5MPF - chains A and B of the 4 polymer chains in the assembly; structure by X-ray diffraction, 2.92 A resolution.

[Chain A (and B)]
Protein: Grainyhead-like protein 1 homolog
Organism: Homo sapiens
Notes: chain B of this document is another copy of the same molecule, construct and numbering; everything in this record applies to it too
UniProt: Q9NZI5 (GRHL1_HUMAN); residues 248-485 here = UniProt positions 248-485
Amino-acid sequence (238 residues; numbered 248 to 485; the number before each row is that of its first residue):
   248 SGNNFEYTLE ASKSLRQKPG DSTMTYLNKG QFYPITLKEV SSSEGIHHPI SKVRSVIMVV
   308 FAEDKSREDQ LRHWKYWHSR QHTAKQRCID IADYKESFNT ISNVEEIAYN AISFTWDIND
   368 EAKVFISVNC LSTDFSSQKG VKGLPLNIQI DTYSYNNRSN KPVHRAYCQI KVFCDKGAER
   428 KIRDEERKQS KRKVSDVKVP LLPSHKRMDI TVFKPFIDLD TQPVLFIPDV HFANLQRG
Unresolved in the structure: 248-249, 264-266, 288-297, 401-402, 404-406, 439-453, 479-485 (chain B: 248-249, 266-268, 289-297, 441-454, 478-485)
Construct notes: variant Val351 (Ile in Q9NZI5); conflict Ile397 (Val in Q9NZI5)
UniProt features mapped onto this chain:
  - region (Interaction with DNA): Thr380 to Lys389, Arg427 to Arg430
From the paper describing this entry:
  - self-association interface (contacts with another copy of this molecule); pairs are residue here / residue on that copy: Thr380-Lys386 (backbone contact), Ser383-Lys386 (backbone contact)
  - binding site for the 12-nt DNA strand: Thr380, Gly387, Lys389, Cys421, Lys428
  - binding site for the 12-nt DNA strand: Gln385, Lys386, Gly387, Arg430
  - specificity-determining residues: Gly387, Arg427, Arg430
  - mutagenesis - C421A: unchanged binding to the 12-nt DNA strand
  - mutagenesis - R427A (12-fold), R427A/R430A: decreased binding to the 12-nt DNA strand
  - disease-associated variants - R427Q: decreased binding to the 12-nt DNA strand
  - mutagenesis - R427A, R427Q: abolished signaling in response to CLDN4 promoter
  - contacts within the chain: Phe473-Ile474 (hydrophobic contact), Tyr356-Ile474 (hydrophobic contact)

[Interface between chain A and chain B]
Pairs across the interface - 7 pairs, chain A then chain B:
  Arg327(A) - Arg327(B)
  Thr380(A) - Lys386(B)  hydrogen bond (backbone-side chain)
  Ser383(A) - Lys386(B)
  Gln385(A) - Lys386(B)
  Lys386(A) - Thr380(B)  hydrogen bond (side chain-backbone)
  Lys386(A) - Ser383(B)  hydrogen bond (side chain-backbone)
  Lys386(A) - Gln385(B)
Also at the interface, not in a pair above, chain A (7 interface residues in all): Asp381, Ser384
Also at the interface, not in a pair above, chain B (6 interface residues in all): Ser384

[In short]
7 residues of chain A and 6 residues of chain B are in contact; the contacts include 3 hydrogen bonds. Among
the polar pairs are Thr380(A)-Lys386(B) and Lys386(A)-Ser383(B). From the paper: a binding site for the 12-nt
DNA strand at Thr380(A), Gly387(A) and Lys389(A) among others; R427A, R427A/R430A and R427Q of chain A reduce
binding to the 12-nt DNA strand.
Chain A and chain B are both Grainyhead-like protein 1 homolog (Homo sapiens); the structure, Structural Basis
of Gene Regulation by the Grainyhead Transcription Factor Superfamily, was determined by X-ray diffraction
(same publication as 5MPH, 5MPI and 5MR7).
